Entry 4Y82 (X-ray diffraction, 2.80 A resolution); this record covers chains J and X of the 34 polymer chains in the assembly.

== Chain J (and X) ==
Protein: Proteasome subunit beta type-4
Organism: Saccharomyces cerevisiae (strain ATCC 204508 / S288c)
Notes: EC 3.4.25.1; chain X of this document is another copy of the same molecule, construct and numbering; everything in this record applies to it too
Reference sequence: P22141 (PSB4_YEAST); residue numbers follow UniProt; this construct covers 1-198
Chain sequence (198 residues; numbered 1 to 198; the number before each row is that of its first residue):
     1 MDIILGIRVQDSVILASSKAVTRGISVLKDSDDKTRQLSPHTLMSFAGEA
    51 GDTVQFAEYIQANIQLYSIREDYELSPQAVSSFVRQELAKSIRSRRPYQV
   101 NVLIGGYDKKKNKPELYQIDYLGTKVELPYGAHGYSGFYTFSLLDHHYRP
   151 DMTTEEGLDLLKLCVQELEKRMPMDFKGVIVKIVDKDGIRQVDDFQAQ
Unresolved in the structure: 196-198
Swiss-Prot annotation at these positions:
  - modified residue: Met1 (N-acetylmethionine), Ser76 (Phosphoserine)

== Chain J / chain X interface ==
Contacting residue pairs - 41 pairs, chain J then chain X:
  Thr22(J) with Pro173(X)
  Gly24(J) with Pro173(X)
  Ile25(J) with Tyr135(X), hydrophobic; Phe138(X), hydrophobic; Tyr139(X), hydrogen bond (backbone-side chain); Arg171(X); Pro173(X), hydrophobic
  Ser26(J) with Tyr139(X), hydrogen bond; Arg171(X)
  Val27(J) with Lys170(X); Arg171(X), hydrogen bond (backbone-backbone); Met172(X)
  Asp30(J) with Lys170(X), salt bridge
  Tyr135(J) with Ile25(X), hydrophobic
  Phe138(J) with Ile25(X), hydrophobic
  Tyr139(J) with Ile25(X), hydrogen bond (side chain-backbone); Ser26(X), hydrogen bond
  Glu169(J) with Asp175(X); Lys177(X), hydrogen bond (backbone-side chain)
  Lys170(J) with Val27(X); Asp30(X), salt bridge; Lys177(X), hydrogen bond (backbone-side chain)
  Arg171(J) with Ile25(X); Ser26(X); Val27(X), hydrogen bond (side chain-backbone); Leu28(X)
  Met172(J) with Val27(X)
  Pro173(J) with Thr22(X); Gly24(X); Ile25(X), hydrophobic; Met174(X); Asp175(X), hydrogen bond (backbone-backbone)
  Met174(J) with Pro173(X); Met174(X), hydrophobic; Asp175(X)
  Asp175(J) with Glu169(X); Pro173(X), hydrogen bond (backbone-backbone); Met174(X); Asp175(X)
  Lys177(J) with Glu169(X), hydrogen bond (side chain-backbone); Lys170(X), hydrogen bond (side chain-backbone)
Also at the interface, not in a pair above, chain J (18 interface residues in all): Leu28

== In short ==
Chain J and chain X each contribute 18 residues to their interface, with 12 hydrogen bonds and 2 salt bridges.
Among the polar pairs are Asp30(J)-Lys170(X), Ile25(J)-Tyr139(X) and Ser26(J)-Tyr139(X).
Chain J and chain X are both Proteasome subunit beta type-4 (Saccharomyces cerevisiae (strain ATCC 204508 /
S288c)); the structure, Yeast 20S proteasome in complex with Ac-LAY-ep, was determined by X-ray diffraction
together with 4Y69, 4Y6A, 4Y6V, 4Y6Z, 4Y70, 4Y74 and 34 further entries from the same study.
